PDB entry 6P23 | X-ray diffraction, 1.59 A resolution | chains A and B of the 3 polymer chains in the assembly

# Chain A
Protein: HLA class I histocompatibility antigen, B-8 alpha chain
From: Homo sapiens
UniProt: P30460 (1B08_HUMAN); residues 1-276 here correspond to UniProt positions 25-300 (UniProt number = residue number + 24)
Amino-acid sequence (276 residues; row label = number of the first residue in the row):
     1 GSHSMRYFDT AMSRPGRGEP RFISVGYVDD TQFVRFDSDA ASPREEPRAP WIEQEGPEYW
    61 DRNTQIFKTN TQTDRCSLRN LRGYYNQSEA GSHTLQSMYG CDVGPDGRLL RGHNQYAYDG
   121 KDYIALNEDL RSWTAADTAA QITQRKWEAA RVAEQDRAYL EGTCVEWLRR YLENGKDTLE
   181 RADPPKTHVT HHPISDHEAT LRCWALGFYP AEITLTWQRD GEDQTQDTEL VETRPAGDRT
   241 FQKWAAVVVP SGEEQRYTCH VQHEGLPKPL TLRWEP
Disordered / not traced: 276
Construct notes: engineered mutation Cys76 (Glu100 in P30460)
Disulfide bonds: Cys101-Cys164, Cys203-Cys259
From the paper describing this entry:
  - conformationally variable residues (side-chain flip): Arg62

# Chain B
Protein: Beta-2-microglobulin
From: Homo sapiens
UniProt: P61769 (B2MG_HUMAN); residues 1-99 here correspond to UniProt positions 21-119 (UniProt number = residue number + 20)
Amino-acid sequence (99 residues; each row starts with the number of its first residue):
     1 IQRTPKIQVY SRHPAENGKS NFLNCYVSGF HPSDIEVDLL KNGERIEKVE HSDLSFSKDW
    61 SFYLLYYTEF TPTEKDEYAC RVNHVTLSQP KIVKWDRDM
Disulfide bonds: Cys25-Cys80
UniProt features mapped onto this chain:
  - modified residue: Gln2 (Pyrrolidone carboxylic acid)
  - glycosylation: Ile1 (N-linked (Glc) (glycation) isoleucine), Lys19 (N-linked (Glc) (glycation) lysine), Lys41 (N-linked (Glc) (glycation) lysine), Lys48 (N-linked (Glc) (glycation) lysine), Lys58 (N-linked (Glc) (glycation) lysine), Lys91 (N-linked (Glc) (glycation) lysine), Lys94 (N-linked (Glc) (glycation) lysine)

# Interface between chain A and chain B
Residue-residue contacts - 55 pairs, chain A then chain B:
  Phe8(A) - Ser55(B)
  Phe8(A) - Phe56(B)
  Asp9(A) - Phe56(B)
  Thr10(A) - Phe56(B)
  Thr10(A) - Phe62(B)
  Met12(A) - Ser33(B)
  Met12(A) - Asp34(B)
  Val25(A) - Asp53(B)
  Val25(A) - Leu54(B)
  Val25(A) - Ser55(B)
  Tyr27(A) - Ser55(B)
  Tyr27(A) - Tyr63(B)  hydrogen bond
  Gln32(A) - Asp53(B)  hydrogen bond
  Arg35(A) - Asp53(B)  salt bridge
  Arg48(A) - Asp53(B)  salt bridge
  Gln96(A) - His31(B)  hydrogen bond
  Gln96(A) - Phe56(B)
  Gln96(A) - Trp60(B)  hydrogen bond (side chain-backbone)
  Gln96(A) - Phe62(B)
  Ser97(A) - Phe56(B)
  Ser97(A) - Trp60(B)
  Met98(A) - Phe56(B)  hydrophobic
  Met98(A) - Lys58(B)
  Met98(A) - Trp60(B)  hydrophobic
  Gln115(A) - Trp60(B)
  Tyr116(A) - Trp60(B)
  Ala117(A) - Trp60(B)  hydrophobic
  Asp119(A) - His31(B)
  Gly120(A) - Arg3(B)  hydrogen bond (backbone-side chain)
  Gly120(A) - His31(B)
  Asp122(A) - Trp60(B)  hydrogen bond
  His192(A) - Asp98(B)
  Arg202(A) - Asp98(B)  hydrogen bond (side chain-backbone)
  Arg202(A) - Met99(B)
  Trp204(A) - Asp98(B)
  Trp204(A) - Met99(B)
  Val231(A) - Gln8(B)
  Glu232(A) - Gln8(B)  hydrogen bond (backbone-side chain)
  Glu232(A) - Tyr26(B)  hydrogen bond
  Glu232(A) - Ser28(B)  hydrogen bond
  Thr233(A) - Tyr26(B)
  Arg234(A) - Gln8(B)  hydrogen bond
  Arg234(A) - Tyr10(B)
  Arg234(A) - Tyr26(B)
  Arg234(A) - Met99(B)  hydrogen bond (side chain-backbone)
  Pro235(A) - Tyr10(B)  hydrogen bond (backbone-side chain)
  Pro235(A) - Asn24(B)
  Pro235(A) - Tyr26(B)
  Ala236(A) - Arg12(B)  hydrogen bond (backbone-side chain)
  Ala236(A) - Asn24(B)  hydrogen bond (backbone-side chain)
  Gly237(A) - Arg12(B)
  Gln242(A) - Tyr10(B)
  Gln242(A) - Ser11(B)  hydrogen bond (side chain-backbone)
  Gln242(A) - Arg12(B)  hydrogen bond (side chain-backbone)
  Trp244(A) - Met99(B)  hydrogen bond (side chain-backbone)
Also at the interface, not in a pair above, chain A (35 interface residues in all): Arg17, Arg21, Ile23, Thr94, Asp238
Also at the interface, not in a pair above, chain B (26 interface residues in all): Ile1, Lys6, His13, Ser57, Leu65

# Summary
35 residues of chain A face 26 of chain B across their interface, with 18 hydrogen bonds and 2 salt bridges.
Among the polar pairs are Arg35(A)-Asp53(B), Arg48(A)-Asp53(B) and Tyr27(A)-Tyr63(B). The paper reports
conformational variability at Arg62(A).
Chain A is HLA class I histocompatibility antigen, B-8 alpha chain and chain B is Beta-2-microglobulin, both
from Homo sapiens; the structure, Structure of a nested set of N-terminally extended MHC I-peptides provide
novel insights into antigen processing ..., was determined by X-ray diffraction together with 6P27, 6P2C, 6P2F
and 6P2S from the same study.
